2ZM6 - chains A and D of the 21 polymer chains in the assembly; structure by X-ray diffraction, 3.30 A resolution.

== Chain A ==
Molecule: 16S ribosomal RNA
Source organism: Thermus thermophilus
Sequence (1509 nucleotides; numbered 1 to 1532 plus 19 insertion-coded residues; 42 numbers in that range are skipped by the numbering (no residue carries them; nothing is unmodelled there); the number before each row is that of its first residue; a row labelled like 190A-190L holds insertion residues (190A, then the next letters in order)):
     1 UUGUUGGAGAGUUUGAUCCUGGCUCAGGGUGAACGCUGGCGGCGUGCCUA
    51 AGACAUGCAAGUCGUGCGGG
    73 CCGCGGGGUUUU
    88 ACUCCG
    95 UGGUC
   101 AGCGGCGGACGGGUGAGUAACGCGUGGGU
  129A G
   130 ACCUACCCGGAAGAGGGGGACAACCCGGGGAAACUCGGGCUAAUCCCCCA
   180 UGUGGACCCGC
190A-190L CCCUUGGGGUGU
   191 GUCCAAAGGGCUUU
   216 GCCCGCUUCCGGAUGGGCCCGCGUCCCAUCAGCUAGUUGGUGGGGUAAUG
   266 GCCCACCAAGGCGACGACGGGUAGCCGGUCUGAGAGGAUGGCCGGCCACA
   316 GGGGCACUGAGACACGGGCCCCACUCCUACGGGAGGCAGCAGUUAGGAAU
   366 CUUCCGCAAUGGGCGCAAGCCUGACGGAGCGACGCCGCUUGGAGGAAGAA
   416 GCCCUUCGGGGUGUAAACUCCUGAA
   442 CCCGGGACGAAACCCCCGACGA
   474 GGGGACUGACGGUACCGGG
   494 GUAAUAGCGCCGGCCAACUCCGUGCCAGCAGCCGCGGUAAUACGGAGGGC
   544 GCGAGCGUUACCCGGAUUCACUGGGCGUAAAGGGCGUGUAGGCGGCCUGG
   594 GGCGUCCCAUGUGAAAGACCACGGCUCAACCGUGGGGGAGCGUGGGAUAC
   644 GCUCAGGCUAGACGGUGGGAGAGGGUGGUGGAAUUCCCGGAGUAGCGGUG
   694 AAAUGCGCAGAUACCGGGAGGAACGCCGAUGGCGAAGGCAGCCACCUGGU
   744 CCACCCGUGACGCUGAGGCGCGAAAGCGUGGGGAGCAAACCGGAUUAGAU
   794 ACCCGGGUAGUCCACGCCCUAAACGAUGCGCGCUAGGUCUCUGGGUCU
   848 CCUGGGGGCCGAAGCUAACGCGUUAAGCGCGCCGCCUGGGGAGUACGGCC
   898 GCAAGGCUGAAACUCAAAGGAAUUGACGGGGGCCCGCACAAGCGGUGGAG
   948 CAUGUGGUUUAAUUCGAAGCAACGCGAAGAACCUUACCAGGCCUUGACAU
   998 GCUAGG
 1003A G
  1004 AACCCGGGUGAAAGCCUGGGGUGCCCC
1030A-1030D GCGA
  1031 GGGGAGCCCUAGCACAGGUGCUGCAUGGCCGUCGUCAGCUCGUGCCGUGA
  1081 GGUGUUGGGUUAAGUCCCGCAACGAGCGCAACCCCCGCCGUUAGUUGCCA
  1131 GCGGUUCGGCCGGGCACUCUAACGGGACUGCCCGCGAAA
  1171 GCGGGAGGAAGGAGGGGACGACGUCUGGUCAGCAUGGCCCUUACGGCCUG
  1221 GGCGACACACGUGCUACAAUGCCCACUACAAAGCGAUGCCACCCGGCAAC
  1271 GGGGAGCUAAUCGCAAAAAGGUGGGCCCAGUUCGGAUUGGGGUCUGCAAC
  1321 CCGACCCCAUGAAGCCGGAAUCGCUAGUAAUCGCGGAUCAG
 1361A C
  1362 CAUGCCGCGGUGAAUACGUUCCCGGGCCUUGUACACACCGCCCGUCACGC
  1412 CAUGGGAGCGGGCUCUACCCGAAGUCGCCGGG
  1446 AGCCUACGGG
  1459 CAGGCGCCGAGGGUAGGGCCCGUGACUGGGGCGAAGUCGUAACAAGGUAG
  1509 CUGUACCGGAAGGUGCGGCUGGAU
Not modelled in the structure: 1-3

== Chain D ==
Protein: 30S ribosomal protein S4
Source organism: Thermus thermophilus
UniProt: P80373 (RS4_THET8); residues 2-209 here = UniProt positions 2-209
Sequence (208 residues; numbered 2 to 209; the number before each row is that of its first residue):
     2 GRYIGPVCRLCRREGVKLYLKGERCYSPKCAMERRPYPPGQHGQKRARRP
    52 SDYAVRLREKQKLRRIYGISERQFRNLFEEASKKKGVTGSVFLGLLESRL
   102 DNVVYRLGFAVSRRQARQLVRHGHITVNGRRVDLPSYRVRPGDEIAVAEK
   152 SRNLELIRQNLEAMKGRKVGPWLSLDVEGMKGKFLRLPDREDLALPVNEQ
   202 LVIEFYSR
Swiss-Prot annotation at these positions:
  - binding site (Zn(2+)): Cys9, Cys12, Cys26, Cys31
Ion coordination: Zn2+: Cys12, Cys26

== How chain A and chain D interact ==
Pairs across the interface (118):
  A8(A) - Ser208(D)  base contact
  A8(A) - Arg209(D)  hydrogen bond to the base
  A26(A) - Arg209(D)  hydrogen bond to the sugar
  G28(A) - Arg76(D)  salt bridge to the phosphate
  C400(A) - Arg73(D)  salt bridge to the phosphate
  C401(A) - Arg73(D)  salt bridge to the phosphate
  C401(A) - Asn77(D)  phosphate contact
  G402(A) - Gln74(D)  phosphate contact
  G402(A) - Leu135(D)  sugar contact
  G402(A) - Ser137(D)  hydrogen bond to the phosphate
  C403(A) - Arg3(D)  base contact
  C403(A) - Gln74(D)  hydrogen bond to the phosphate
  C403(A) - Arg122(D)  hydrogen bond to the sugar
  C403(A) - Pro136(D)  phosphate contact
  C403(A) - Ser137(D)  hydrogen bond to the phosphate
  U404(A) - Gly2(D)  hydrogen bond to the base
  U404(A) - Arg3(D)  phosphate contact
  U404(A) - Arg118(D)  salt bridge to the phosphate
  U404(A) - Arg122(D)  hydrogen bond to the sugar
  U405(A) - Gly2(D)  hydrogen bond to the base
  U405(A) - Ile5(D)  phosphate contact
  G406(A) - Ile5(D)  sugar contact
  G406(A) - Gln119(D)  hydrogen bond to the base
  G407(A) - Ile5(D)  phosphate contact
  G407(A) - Arg115(D)  salt bridge to the phosphate
  G407(A) - Gln116(D)  hydrogen bond to the sugar
  G407(A) - Gln119(D)  hydrogen bond to the sugar
  A408(A) - Leu21(D)  phosphate contact
  A408(A) - Lys22(D)  phosphate contact
  A408(A) - Ser113(D)  hydrogen bond to the phosphate
  A408(A) - Arg115(D)  phosphate contact
  A408(A) - Gln116(D)  hydrogen bond to the sugar
  G409(A) - Lys22(D)  phosphate contact
  G409(A) - Glu24(D)  phosphate contact
  G409(A) - Arg25(D)  phosphate contact
  G410(A) - Lys22(D)  base contact
  G410(A) - Arg25(D)  salt bridge to the phosphate
  A411(A) - Lys30(D)  salt bridge to the phosphate
  A412(A) - Lys30(D)  salt bridge to the phosphate
  A412(A) - Arg35(D)  base contact
  G413(A) - Arg36(D)  hydrogen bond to the base
  C418(A) - Gln42(D)  sugar contact
  G425(A) - Gln45(D)  sugar contact
  G426(A) - Tyr38(D)  hydrogen bond to the phosphate
  G426(A) - Gly41(D)  phosphate contact
  U427(A) - Arg13(D)  salt bridge to the phosphate
  U427(A) - Pro40(D)  phosphate contact
  U427(A) - Gly41(D)  phosphate contact
  G428(A) - Pro7(D)  phosphate contact
  G428(A) - Arg10(D)  salt bridge to the phosphate
  G428(A) - Arg13(D)  hydrogen bond to the phosphate
  G428(A) - Arg36(D)  sugar contact
  U429(A) - Cys9(D)  phosphate contact
  U429(A) - Arg13(D)  phosphate contact
  U429(A) - Lys22(D)  hydrogen bond to the phosphate
  U429(A) - Arg25(D)  sugar contact
  U429(A) - Arg36(D)  salt bridge to the phosphate
  A430(A) - Pro7(D)  phosphate contact
  A430(A) - Val8(D)  hydrogen bond to the phosphate
  A430(A) - Cys9(D)  hydrogen bond to the phosphate
  A430(A) - Lys22(D)  salt bridge to the phosphate
  C435(A) - Glu156(D)  sugar contact
  C436(A) - Glu156(D)  sugar contact
  U437(A) - His123(D)  hydrogen bond to the base
  U437(A) - His125(D)  hydrogen bond to the sugar
  U437(A) - Leu155(D)  phosphate contact
  G438(A) - His123(D)  sugar contact
  G438(A) - His125(D)  salt bridge to the phosphate
  A439(A) - His123(D)  salt bridge to the phosphate
  C489(A) - Arg132(D)  salt bridge to the phosphate
  G490(A) - Arg132(D)  salt bridge to the phosphate
  G491(A) - Lys151(D)  phosphate contact
  A496(A) - His123(D)  hydrogen bond to the base
  A499(A) - Gly2(D)  base contact
  C508(A) - Tyr54(D)  sugar contact
  C508(A) - Arg209(D)  salt bridge to the phosphate
  A509(A) - Ser52(D)  hydrogen bond to the phosphate
  A509(A) - Tyr54(D)  sugar contact
  A509(A) - Leu58(D)  sugar contact
  C511(A) - His43(D)  hydrogen bond to the base
  C511(A) - Lys46(D)  phosphate contact
  U512(A) - Gln42(D)  sugar contact
  U512(A) - His43(D)  phosphate contact
  U512(A) - Lys46(D)  salt bridge to the phosphate
  G540(A) - Gln42(D)  base contact
  G541(A) - Gly41(D)  sugar contact
  G541(A) - Gln42(D)  hydrogen bond to the sugar
  G542(A) - Arg10(D)  salt bridge to the phosphate
  G542(A) - Arg14(D)  hydrogen bond to the phosphate
  G542(A) - Pro40(D)  phosphate contact
  G542(A) - Gly41(D)  sugar contact
  C543(A) - Arg10(D)  salt bridge to the phosphate
  C543(A) - Arg14(D)  salt bridge to the phosphate
  C543(A) - Arg59(D)  hydrogen bond to the phosphate
  G544(A) - Arg59(D)  salt bridge to the phosphate
  G544(A) - Gln62(D)  hydrogen bond to the phosphate
  G544(A) - Arg66(D)  salt bridge to the phosphate
  C545(A) - Lys61(D)  salt bridge to the phosphate
  C545(A) - Gln62(D)  hydrogen bond to the phosphate
  C545(A) - Arg65(D)  salt bridge to the phosphate
  C545(A) - Glu72(D)  phosphate contact
  G546(A) - Gly2(D)  sugar contact
  G546(A) - Arg65(D)  salt bridge to the phosphate
  G546(A) - Ser71(D)  phosphate contact
  G546(A) - Glu72(D)  hydrogen bond to the phosphate
  G546(A) - Arg73(D)  hydrogen bond to the phosphate
  A547(A) - Gly2(D)  hydrogen bond to the phosphate
  A547(A) - Arg3(D)  salt bridge to the phosphate
  C549(A) - Arg73(D)  salt bridge to the phosphate
  C613(A) - Lys84(D)  phosphate contact
  G616(A) - Arg141(D)  salt bridge to the phosphate
  U619(A) - Val133(D)  base contact
  U619(A) - Asp134(D)  hydrogen bond to the base
  U619(A) - Leu135(D)  base contact
  U619(A) - Tyr138(D)  sugar contact
  C620(A) - Leu135(D)  base contact
  C620(A) - Ser137(D)  base contact
  C620(A) - Tyr138(D)  sugar contact
Interface residues without a listed pair, chain A (56 interface residues in all): G27, C419, C507, G548, C612
Interface residues without a listed pair, chain D (68 interface residues in all): Tyr4, Gly6, Gly23, Ala32, Ala55, Val112, Arg139, Glu205, Phe206

== In short ==
The interface between chain A and chain D involves 56 residues on one side and 68 on the other, with 34
hydrogen bonds and 29 salt bridges. Among the polar pairs are A8(A)-Arg209(D), U404(A)-Gly2(D) and
U405(A)-Gly2(D).
Chain A is 16S ribosomal RNA and chain D is 30S ribosomal protein S4, both from Thermus thermophilus; the
structure, Crystal structure of the Thermus thermophilus 30S ribosomal subunit, was determined by X-ray
diffraction.
